Entry 6A5R (electron microscopy, 8.70 A resolution (very low resolution: no residue pairs are listed; an interface is given only as per-side residue counts)); this record covers chains T and d of the 23 polymer chains in the assembly.

Chain T:
Molecule: 198-nt DNA strand
Sequence (198 nucleotides; row label = number of the first residue in the row; numbers below 1 keep their minus sign (DA-72 is residue -72)):
   -72 ATCAGAATCC CGGTGCCGAG GCCGCTCAAT TGGTCGTAGA CAGCTCTAGC ACCGCTTAAA
   -12 CGCACGTACG CGCTGTCCCC CGCGTTTTAA CCGCCAAGGG GATTACACCC AAGACACCAG
    48 GCACGAGACA GAAAAAAACA ACGAAAACGG CCACCACCCA AACACACCAA ACACAAGAGC
   108 TAATTGACTG ACGTAAGC
Unresolved in the structure: 64-125

Chain d:
Molecule: Histone H2B type 1-J
Source organism: Homo sapiens
UniProt: P06899 (H2B1J_HUMAN); residues -3 to 122 here correspond to UniProt positions 1-126 (UniProt number = residue number + 4)
Amino-acid sequence (129 residues; row label = number of the first residue in the row; numbers below 1 keep their minus sign (Gly-6 is residue -6)):
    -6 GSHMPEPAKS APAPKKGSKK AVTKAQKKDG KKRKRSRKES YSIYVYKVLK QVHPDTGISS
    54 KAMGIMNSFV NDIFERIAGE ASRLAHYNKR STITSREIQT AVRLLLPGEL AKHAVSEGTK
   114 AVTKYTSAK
Unresolved in the structure: -6 to 27
Differences from the reference sequence: expression tag (-6 to -4)
Swiss-Prot annotation at these positions:
  - modified residue: Pro-2 (N-acetylproline), Glu-1 (ADP-ribosyl glutamic acid), Lys2 (N6-(2-hydroxyisobutyryl)lysine), Ser3 (ADP-ribosylserine), Lys8 (N6-(beta-hydroxybutyryl)lysine), Lys9 (N6-(2-hydroxyisobutyryl)lysine), Ser11 (Phosphoserine), Lys12 (N6-acetyllysine), Lys13 (N6-(beta-hydroxybutyryl)lysine), Lys17 (N6-(2-hydroxyisobutyryl)lysine), Lys20 (N6-(2-hydroxyisobutyryl)lysine), Lys21 (N6-(2-hydroxyisobutyryl)lysine), Lys31 (N6-(2-hydroxyisobutyryl)lysine), Glu32 (PolyADP-ribosyl glutamic acid), Ser33 (Phosphoserine), Lys40 (N6-(2-hydroxyisobutyryl)lysine), Lys43 (N6-(2-hydroxyisobutyryl)lysine), Lys54 (N6,N6-dimethyllysine), Arg76 (Dimethylated arginine), Lys82 (N6,N6,N6-trimethyllysine) and 6 more in UniProt
  - glycosylation: Ser109 (O-linked (GlcNAc) serine)
  - cross-link (Glycyl lysine isopeptide (Lys-Gly)): Lys2 (interchain with G-Cter in SUMO2), Lys17 (interchain with G-Cter in SUMO2), Lys31 (interchain with G-Cter in ubiquitin), Lys117 (interchain with G-Cter in ubiquitin)

How chain T and chain d interact:
At this resolution (9 A) residue pairs are not listed: 8 residues of chain T and 10 of chain d lie at the interface.

Summary:
Chain T and chain d form an interface of 8 and 10 residues respectively.
Here chain T is a 198-nt DNA strand and chain d is Histone H2B type 1-J (Homo sapiens). Entry 6A5R (RNA
polymerase II elongation complex stalled at SHL(-2) of the nucleosome) was determined by electron microscopy,
deposited together with 6A5L, 6A5O, 6A5P, 6A5T, 6A5U and 6INQ.
